3NCQ - chains B and C of the 3 polymer chains in the assembly; structure by X-ray diffraction, 1.24 A resolution.

# Chain B (and C)
Molecule: Nitrogen regulatory protein P-II (GlnB-2)
Organism: Archaeoglobus fulgidus
Notes: chain C of this document is another copy of the same molecule, construct and numbering; everything in this record applies to it too
UniProt: O28527 (O28527_ARCFU); residues 1-112 here = UniProt positions 1-112
Sequence (119 residues; row label = number of the first residue in the row):
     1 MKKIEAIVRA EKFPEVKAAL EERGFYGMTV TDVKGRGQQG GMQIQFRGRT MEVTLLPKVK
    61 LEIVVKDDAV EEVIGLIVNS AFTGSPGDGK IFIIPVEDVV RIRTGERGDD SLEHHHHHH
Unresolved in the structure: 113-119 (chain C: 116-119)
Differences from the reference sequence: expression tag (113-119)
Small-molecule neighbours:
  - ATP (adenosine-5'-triphosphate): Ile-7, Lys-34, Gly-35, Arg-36, Gly-37, Gln-38, Gln-39, Lys-58, Pro-86, Gly-87, Asp-88, Gly-89, Lys-90, Phe-92
  - ATP: Gly-27, Met-28, Thr-29, Glu-62, Ile-63, Val-64, Arg-101, Arg-103, Leu-112
UniProt features mapped onto this chain:
  - binding site (ADP): Thr-29, Gln-38, Gln-39, Val-64, Gly-87 to Lys-90
  - binding site (ATP): Thr-29, Gln-38, Gln-39, Val-64, Gly-87 to Lys-90, Arg-101 to Arg-103

# Chain B / chain C interface
Pairs across the interface - 64 pairs, chain B then chain C:
  Lys-2(B) with Glu-97(C), salt bridge
  Glu-5(B) with Lys-3(C), salt bridge; Glu-62(C)
  Ile-7(B) with Thr-29(C); Ile-102(C)
  Val-8(B) with Ile-102(C), hydrophobic
  Thr-31(B) with Thr-31(C)
  Val-33(B) with Thr-29(C); Val-30(C); Thr-31(C)
  Lys-34(B) with Thr-29(C); Val-30(C), hydrogen bond (backbone-backbone)
  Gly-35(B) with Met-28(C)
  Arg-36(B) with Glu-21(C), salt bridge; Tyr-26(C), hydrogen bond (side chain-backbone); Gly-27(C); Met-28(C), hydrogen bond (backbone-backbone)
  Gly-37(B) with Tyr-26(C)
  Gln-38(B) with Tyr-26(C); Glu-113(C)
  Gly-41(B) with Tyr-26(C)
  Met-42(B) with Glu-21(C); Glu-22(C); Tyr-26(C)
  Glu-52(B) with Lys-17(C), salt bridge
  Val-53(B) with Lys-17(C), hydrogen bond (backbone-side chain)
  Leu-55(B) with Phe-13(C), hydrophobic; Lys-17(C); Val-30(C), hydrophobic
  Lys-60(B) with Lys-60(C); Glu-62(C), salt bridge
  Glu-71(B) with Arg-107(C), salt bridge
  Ile-74(B) with Val-100(C), hydrophobic; Arg-107(C)
  Val-78(B) with Ile-102(C)
  Ala-81(B) with Ile-102(C)
  Phe-82(B) with Ile-102(C); Arg-103(C)
  Gly-84(B) with Arg-103(C), hydrogen bond (backbone-side chain)
  Ser-85(B) with Arg-103(C)
  Pro-86(B) with Arg-103(C)
  Asp-88(B) with Ile-102(C); Arg-103(C)
  Gly-89(B) with Arg-101(C); Ile-102(C), hydrogen bond (backbone-backbone)
  Lys-90(B) with Val-99(C); Val-100(C); Ile-102(C); Ser-111(C), hydrogen bond (side chain-backbone); Leu-112(C)
  Ile-91(B) with Asp-98(C); Val-99(C); Val-100(C), hydrogen bond (backbone-backbone)
  Phe-92(B) with Val-64(C), hydrophobic; Asp-98(C); Val-99(C), hydrophobic
  Ile-93(B) with Val-96(C); Glu-97(C), hydrogen bond (backbone-backbone); Asp-98(C), hydrogen bond (backbone-backbone)
  Ile-94(B) with Lys-3(C); Ile-94(C), hydrophobic; Pro-95(C)
  Pro-95(B) with Pro-95(C); Glu-97(C)
Also at the interface, not in a pair above, chain B (35 interface residues in all): Lys-3, Asp-32

# Overview
The interface between chain B and chain C involves 35 residues on one side and 28 on the other, with 10
hydrogen bonds and 6 salt bridges. Among the polar pairs are Lys-2(B)/Glu-97(C), Glu-5(B)/Lys-3(C) and
Arg-36(B)/Glu-21(C). Chain B binds ATP.
Chain B and chain C are both Nitrogen regulatory protein P-II (GlnB-2) (Archaeoglobus fulgidus); the
structure, GlnK2 from Archaeoglobus fulgidus, ATP complex, was determined by X-ray diffraction together with
3NCP and 3NCR from the same study.
